PDB entry 7RZV | electron microscopy, 2.11 A resolution | chains A and D of the 6 polymer chains in the assembly

== Chain A ==
Protein: SARS-CoV-2 HR1 linked to a scaffold, Spike protein S2'
Organism: Nostoc punctiforme (strain ATCC 29133 / PCC 73102)
UniProt: chimeric construct of B2J981, P0DTC2: residues 742-915 from B2J981 (B2J981_NOSP7) positions 5-178 (UniProt number = residue number - 737); residues 917-988 from P0DTC2 (SPIKE_SARS2) positions 917-988 (same numbers)
Amino-acid sequence (257 residues; row label = number of the first residue in the row):
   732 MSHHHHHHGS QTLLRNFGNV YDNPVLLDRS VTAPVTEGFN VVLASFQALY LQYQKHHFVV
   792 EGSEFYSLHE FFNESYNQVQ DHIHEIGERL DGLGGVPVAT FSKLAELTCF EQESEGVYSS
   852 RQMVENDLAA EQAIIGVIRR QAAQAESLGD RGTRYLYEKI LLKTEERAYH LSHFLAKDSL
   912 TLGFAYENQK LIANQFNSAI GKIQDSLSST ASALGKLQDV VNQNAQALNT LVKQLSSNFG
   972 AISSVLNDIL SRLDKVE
Unresolved in the structure: 732-917
Differences from the reference sequence: initiating methionine (732); expression tag (733-741); linker (916)
What the authors report for this chain:
  - conformationally variable residues: Q957

== Chain D ==
Protein: Spike protein S2'
Organism: Severe acute respiratory syndrome coronavirus 2
UniProt: P0DTC2 (SPIKE_SARS2); residues 1157-1201 here = UniProt positions 1157-1201
Amino-acid sequence (45 residues; each row starts with the number of its first residue):
  1157 KNHTSPDVDL GDISGINASF VNIQKEIDRL NEVAKNLNES LIDLQ
Unresolved in the structure: 1157-1158, 1201
Differences from the reference sequence: conflict F1176 (Val in P0DTC2)
Swiss-Prot annotation at these positions:
  - glycosylation (N-linked (GlcNAc...) asparagine): N1158 (complex), N1173 (complex), N1194 (complex)
  - natural variant: F1176 (V1176F: In strain: Gamma/P.1, Theta/P.3 and 1 more; this construct carries the variant)

== Interface between chain A and chain D ==
Residue-residue contacts (52; chain A residue first):
  Q920(A) - L1200(D)
  A924(A) - L1200(D)  hydrophobic
  F927(A) - S1196(D)
  F927(A) - I1198(D)  hydrophobic
  N928(A) - L1197(D)
  N928(A) - I1198(D)  hydrogen bond (side chain-backbone)
  I931(A) - L1193(D)
  I931(A) - L1197(D)  hydrophobic
  I934(A) - L1193(D)  hydrophobic
  Q935(A) - A1190(D)
  Q935(A) - L1193(D)
  Q935(A) - N1194(D)  hydrogen bond
  L938(A) - L1186(D)  hydrophobic
  L938(A) - V1189(D)  hydrophobic
  L938(A) - A1190(D)  hydrophobic
  S939(A) - A1190(D)
  T941(A) - L1186(D)
  A942(A) - I1183(D)
  A942(A) - N1187(D)
  L945(A) - I1179(D)
  L945(A) - I1183(D)
  L945(A) - L1186(D)  hydrophobic
  G946(A) - I1183(D)
  Q949(A) - V1177(D)
  Q949(A) - N1178(D)
  Q949(A) - I1179(D)  hydrogen bond (side chain-backbone)
  Q949(A) - Q1180(D)
  Q949(A) - I1183(D)
  V952(A) - V1177(D)  hydrophobic
  N953(A) - F1176(D)
  N953(A) - V1177(D)  hydrogen bond (side chain-backbone)
  A956(A) - A1174(D)
  A956(A) - S1175(D)
  Q957(A) - F1176(D)
  N960(A) - N1173(D)  hydrogen bond
  N960(A) - A1174(D)  hydrogen bond (side chain-backbone)
  N960(A) - F1176(D)
  V963(A) - I1169(D)
  V963(A) - I1172(D)
  L966(A) - I1169(D)  hydrophobic
  S967(A) - I1169(D)
  S967(A) - S1170(D)  hydrogen bond
  F970(A) - L1166(D)
  N978(A) - D1163(D)
  N978(A) - V1164(D)
  L981(A) - S1161(D)  hydrogen bond (backbone-side chain)
  L981(A) - P1162(D)
  L981(A) - V1164(D)  hydrophobic
  D985(A) - H1159(D)  salt bridge
  D985(A) - T1160(D)
  D985(A) - S1161(D)
  E988(A) - H1159(D)  salt bridge
Other interface residues (no listed pair), chain A (31 interface residues in all): K921, L959, I973, S974
Other interface residues (no listed pair), chain D (30 interface residues in all): K1191

== Summary ==
31 residues of chain A face 30 of chain D across their interface, with 8 hydrogen bonds and 2 salt bridges.
Polar contacts include D985(A)-H1159(D), E988(A)-H1159(D) and N928(A)-I1198(D). From the paper: conformational
variability at Q957(A).
Chain A is SARS-CoV-2 HR1 linked to a scaffold, Spike protein S2' (Nostoc punctiforme (strain ATCC 29133 / PCC
73102)) and chain D is Spike protein S2' (Severe acute respiratory syndrome coronavirus 2); the structure,
Cryo-EM structure of the SARS-CoV-2 HR1HR2 fusion core complex with V1176F mutation, was determined by
electron microscopy, deposited together with 7RZQ, 7RZR, 7RZS, 7RZT and 7RZU.
